PDB entry 8V2D | electron microscopy, 6.77 A resolution (low resolution: residue-level contacts below are approximate; hydrogen-bond / salt-bridge calls are withheld) | chains i and n of the 48 polymer chains in the assembly

[Chain i (and n)]
Name: O43_129 component A
Source organism: synthetic construct
Notes: chain n of this document is another copy of the same molecule, construct and numbering; everything in this record applies to it too
Chain sequence (328 residues; numbered -1 to 326; the number before each row is that of its first residue; numbers below 1 keep their minus sign (Met-1 is residue -1)):
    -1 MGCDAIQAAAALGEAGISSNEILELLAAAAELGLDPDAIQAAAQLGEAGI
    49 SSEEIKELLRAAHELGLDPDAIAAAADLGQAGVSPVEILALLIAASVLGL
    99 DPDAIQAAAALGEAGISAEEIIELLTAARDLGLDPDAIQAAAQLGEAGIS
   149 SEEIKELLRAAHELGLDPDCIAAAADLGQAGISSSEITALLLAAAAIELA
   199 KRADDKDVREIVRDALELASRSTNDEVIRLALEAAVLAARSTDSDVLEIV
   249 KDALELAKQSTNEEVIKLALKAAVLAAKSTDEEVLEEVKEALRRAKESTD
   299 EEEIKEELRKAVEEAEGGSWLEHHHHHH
Disordered / not traced: -1 to 0, 315-326

[Interface between chain i and chain n]
Contacting residue pairs (4; chain i residue first):
  Ala192(i) with Ala3(n); Ile4(n)
  Leu214(i) with Ala25(n)
  Ser218(i) with Asn18(n)
Also at the interface, not in a pair above, chain i (7 interface residues in all): Asp167, Ala171, Leu188, Glu196
Also at the interface, not in a pair above, chain n (8 interface residues in all): Cys1, Ala7, Leu21, Glu22

[Overview]
7 residues of chain i and 8 residues of chain n are in contact.
Chain i and chain n are both O43_129 component A (synthetic construct); the structure, Computational Designed
Nanocage O43_129, was determined by electron microscopy (same publication as 8V3B).
